7QHM - chains A and N of the 26 polymer chains in the assembly; structure by electron microscopy, 2.80 A resolution.

== Chain A (and N) ==
Name: Cytochrome bc1 complex Rieske iron-sulfur subunit
Organism: Corynebacterium glutamicum ATCC 13032
Notes: chain N of this document is another copy of the same molecule, construct and numbering; everything in this record applies to it too
UniProt: Q79VE8 (QCRA_CORGL); residues 1-408 here = UniProt positions 1-408
Chain sequence (408 residues; each row starts with the number of its first residue):
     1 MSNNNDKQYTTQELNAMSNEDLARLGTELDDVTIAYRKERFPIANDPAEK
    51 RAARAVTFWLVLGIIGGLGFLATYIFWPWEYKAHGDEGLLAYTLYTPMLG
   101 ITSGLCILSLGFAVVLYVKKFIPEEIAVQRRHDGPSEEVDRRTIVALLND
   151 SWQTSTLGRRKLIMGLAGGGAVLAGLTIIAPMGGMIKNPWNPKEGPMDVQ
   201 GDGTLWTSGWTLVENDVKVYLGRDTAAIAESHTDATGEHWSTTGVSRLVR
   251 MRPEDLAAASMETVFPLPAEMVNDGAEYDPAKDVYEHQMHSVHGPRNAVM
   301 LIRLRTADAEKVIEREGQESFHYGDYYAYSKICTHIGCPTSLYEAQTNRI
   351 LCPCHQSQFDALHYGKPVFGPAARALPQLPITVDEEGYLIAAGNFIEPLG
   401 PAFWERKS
Unresolved in the structure: 1-6 (chain N: 1-7)
Swiss-Prot annotation at these positions:
  - binding site ([2Fe-2S] cluster): Cys333, His335, Cys352, His355
Disulfides: Cys338-Cys354
Metal / ion sites: 2Fe-2S cluster Fe: Cys333, His335, Cys352, His355
Small-molecule neighbours:
  - 1,2-Distearoyl-sn-glycerophosphoethanolamine (3PE), molecule 1: Ala113, Val114, Tyr117, Ile122
  - 1,2-Distearoyl-sn-glycerophosphoethanolamine (3PE), molecule 2: Val145, Leu148, Asn149, Ser151, Trp152, Ser155, Leu157, Ile163, Ala167
  - 9YF ((2R)-2-(hexadecanoyloxy)-3-{[(S)-hydroxy{[(1R,2R,3R,4R,5R,6S)-2,3,4,5,6-pentahydroxycyclohexyl]oxy}phosphoryl]oxy}propyl (9S)-9-methyloctadecanoate), molecule 1: Tyr74, Ile75, Trp79
  - 9YF, molecule 2: Ala180, Gly183, Gly184, Ile186, Lys187, Asn188, Asn191
  - 2Fe-2S cluster (FES): Cys333, His335, Ile336, Gly337, Cys338, Cys352, Cys354, His355, Gln356, Ser357, Pro371
  - heme c (HEC): Leu342, Tyr343, Glu344
  - IZL ([(2R)-3-[[(1S,2R,3S,4S,5R,6R)-2-[(2R,3S,4S,5S,6R)-6-[[(2S,3S,4S,5S,6R)-6-[[(2S,3S,4S,5S,6R)-6-(hydroxymethyl)-3-[(2R,3S,4S,5S,6R)-6-(hydroxymethyl)-3,4,5-tris(oxidanyl)oxan-2-yl]oxy-4,5-bis(oxidanyl)oxan-2-yl]oxymethyl]-3,4,5-tris(oxidanyl)oxan-2-yl]oxymethyl]-3,4,5-tris(oxidanyl)oxan-2-yl]oxy-3,4,5-tris(oxidanyl)-6-[(2R,3S,4S,5S,6R)-3,4,5-tris(oxidanyl)-6-(undecanoyloxymethyl)oxan-2-yl]oxy-cyclohexyl]oxy-oxidanyl-phosphoryl]oxy-2-undecanoyloxy-propyl] (10R)-10-methyldodecanoate): Ile186, Trp190, Trp206, Thr207, Thr211, Glu214, Asn394, Phe395, Ile396, Glu397, Pro398, Trp404, Glu405, Arg406, Lys407
  - menaquinone-9 (MQ9): Thr177, Ile178, Ile179, Pro181, Met182
What the authors report for this chain:
  - binding site for stigmatellin a: His355
  - 2Fe-2S cluster coordination: His335, His355
  - catalytic residues: His355

== How chain A and chain N interact ==
Residue-residue contacts (107):
  Thr11(A) - Glu138(N)  hydrogen bond
  Thr11(A) - Arg142(N)
  Leu14(A) - Val139(N)  hydrophobic
  Leu14(A) - Arg142(N)  hydrogen bond (backbone-side chain)
  Asn15(A) - Arg142(N)  hydrogen bond
  Asn19(A) - Ala146(N)
  Asn19(A) - Asn149(N)
  Leu22(A) - Arg142(N)
  Leu22(A) - Thr143(N)
  Leu22(A) - Ala146(N)  hydrophobic
  Ala23(A) - Ala146(N)
  Ala23(A) - Leu147(N)
  Gly26(A) - Thr143(N)
  Thr27(A) - Leu147(N)
  Arg37(A) - Asp150(N)  salt bridge
  Arg37(A) - Thr154(N)  hydrogen bond
  Glu49(A) - Arg160(N)  salt bridge
  Ala53(A) - Ile163(N)  hydrophobic
  Thr57(A) - Ile163(N)
  Leu60(A) - Ile163(N)
  Leu60(A) - Leu166(N)  hydrophobic
  Ile64(A) - Leu166(N)  hydrophobic
  Ile64(A) - Gly170(N)
  Ile64(A) - Leu173(N)  hydrophobic
  Gly67(A) - Thr177(N)
  Leu68(A) - Leu173(N)  hydrophobic
  Phe70(A) - Thr177(N)
  Phe70(A) - Ala180(N)  hydrophobic
  Tyr74(A) - Ala180(N)  hydrogen bond (side chain-backbone)
  Tyr74(A) - Pro181(N)
  Tyr74(A) - Gly183(N)
  Tyr74(A) - Gly184(N)  hydrogen bond (side chain-backbone)
  Ser103(A) - Thr177(N)
  Cys106(A) - Ala174(N)  hydrophobic
  Cys106(A) - Thr177(N)
  Leu110(A) - Gly170(N)
  Leu110(A) - Ala171(N)
  Tyr117(A) - Ser155(N)  hydrogen bond (side chain-backbone)
  Tyr117(A) - Thr156(N)
  Tyr117(A) - Leu157(N)  hydrogen bond (side chain-backbone)
  Tyr117(A) - Arg160(N)
  Phe121(A) - Arg160(N)
  Ile122(A) - Ser155(N)
  Pro123(A) - Thr154(N)
  Val139(A) - Leu14(N)  hydrophobic
  Arg142(A) - Leu14(N)
  Arg142(A) - Asn15(N)  hydrogen bond
  Thr143(A) - Leu22(N)
  Thr143(A) - Gly26(N)
  Ala146(A) - Leu22(N)  hydrophobic
  Ala146(A) - Ala23(N)
  Leu147(A) - Ala23(N)
  Leu147(A) - Thr27(N)
  Asp150(A) - Arg37(N)  salt bridge
  Thr154(A) - Arg37(N)  hydrogen bond
  Thr154(A) - Pro123(N)
  Ser155(A) - Tyr117(N)  hydrogen bond (backbone-side chain)
  Ser155(A) - Phe121(N)
  Thr156(A) - Tyr117(N)
  Leu157(A) - Tyr117(N)  hydrogen bond (backbone-side chain)
  Arg160(A) - Glu49(N)  salt bridge
  Arg160(A) - Tyr117(N)  hydrogen bond
  Arg160(A) - Phe121(N)
  Ile163(A) - Ala53(N)
  Ile163(A) - Thr57(N)
  Ile163(A) - Leu60(N)
  Leu166(A) - Thr57(N)
  Leu166(A) - Leu60(N)  hydrophobic
  Leu166(A) - Val61(N)  hydrophobic
  Ala167(A) - Leu60(N)  hydrophobic
  Gly169(A) - Ile64(N)
  Gly170(A) - Ile64(N)
  Gly170(A) - Leu110(N)
  Leu173(A) - Ile64(N)
  Leu173(A) - Gly67(N)
  Leu173(A) - Leu68(N)
  Leu173(A) - Leu71(N)  hydrophobic
  Ala174(A) - Cys106(N)  hydrophobic
  Ala174(A) - Leu110(N)  hydrophobic
  Thr177(A) - Gly67(N)
  Thr177(A) - Phe70(N)
  Thr177(A) - Cys106(N)
  Ala180(A) - Phe70(N)  hydrophobic
  Ala180(A) - Leu71(N)  hydrophobic
  Ala180(A) - Tyr74(N)
  Pro181(A) - Tyr74(N)  hydrogen bond (backbone-side chain)
  Gly183(A) - Tyr74(N)
  Gly184(A) - Tyr74(N)  hydrogen bond (backbone-side chain)
  Pro196(A) - Gly237(N)
  Pro196(A) - Glu238(N)
  Met197(A) - Thr236(N)
  Met197(A) - Gly237(N)
  Val199(A) - Thr236(N)
  Leu212(A) - Thr236(N)
  Asn215(A) - Ala235(N)
  Val217(A) - Ala235(N)
  Ala235(A) - Leu212(N)
  Ala235(A) - Val217(N)  hydrophobic
  Thr236(A) - Met197(N)
  Thr236(A) - Asp198(N)
  Thr236(A) - Pro268(N)
  Thr236(A) - Glu270(N)
  Gly237(A) - Met197(N)
  His239(A) - His287(N)  hydrogen bond
  Pro268(A) - Thr236(N)
  Asp283(A) - Thr243(N)
  His287(A) - His239(N)
Other interface residues (no listed pair), chain A (79 interface residues in all): Tyr9, Leu25, Leu29, Val56, Val61, Leu71, Ile107, Glu138, Asn149, Ala171, Leu176, Ile178, Asp198, Thr233, Glu238, Thr243, Glu270, Ala281
Other interface residues (no listed pair), chain N (80 interface residues in all): Tyr9, Asn19, Glu20, Leu25, Leu29, Val56, Gly63, Ser103, Ile107, Ile122, Leu162, Ala167, Gly169, Leu176, Ile178, Pro196, Val199, Thr233, Ala281, Asp283

== In short ==
Chain A and chain N form an interface of 79 and 80 residues respectively; the contacts include 16 hydrogen
bonds and 4 salt bridges. Polar pairs include Arg37(A)-Asp150(N), Glu49(A)-Arg160(N) and Thr11(A)-Glu138(N).
The paper reports the catalytic residue His355(A); a binding site for stigmatellin a at His355(A).
Chain A and chain N are both Cytochrome bc1 complex Rieske iron-sulfur subunit (Corynebacterium glutamicum
ATCC 13032); the structure, Cytochrome bcc-aa3 supercomplex (respiratory supercomplex III2/IV2) from
Corynebacterium glutamicum (stigmatellin and azide bound), was determined by electron microscopy, deposited
together with 7QHO.
